Entry 7ULI (X-ray diffraction, 1.90 A resolution); this record covers chain AAA.

[Chain AAA]
Molecule: 3-hydroxy-3-methylglutaryl-coenzyme A reductase 1
Source organism: Arabidopsis thaliana
Notes: EC 1.1.1.34
UniProt: P14891 (HMDH1_ARATH); residues 1-592 here = UniProt positions 1-592
Chain sequence (592 residues; each row starts with the number of its first residue):
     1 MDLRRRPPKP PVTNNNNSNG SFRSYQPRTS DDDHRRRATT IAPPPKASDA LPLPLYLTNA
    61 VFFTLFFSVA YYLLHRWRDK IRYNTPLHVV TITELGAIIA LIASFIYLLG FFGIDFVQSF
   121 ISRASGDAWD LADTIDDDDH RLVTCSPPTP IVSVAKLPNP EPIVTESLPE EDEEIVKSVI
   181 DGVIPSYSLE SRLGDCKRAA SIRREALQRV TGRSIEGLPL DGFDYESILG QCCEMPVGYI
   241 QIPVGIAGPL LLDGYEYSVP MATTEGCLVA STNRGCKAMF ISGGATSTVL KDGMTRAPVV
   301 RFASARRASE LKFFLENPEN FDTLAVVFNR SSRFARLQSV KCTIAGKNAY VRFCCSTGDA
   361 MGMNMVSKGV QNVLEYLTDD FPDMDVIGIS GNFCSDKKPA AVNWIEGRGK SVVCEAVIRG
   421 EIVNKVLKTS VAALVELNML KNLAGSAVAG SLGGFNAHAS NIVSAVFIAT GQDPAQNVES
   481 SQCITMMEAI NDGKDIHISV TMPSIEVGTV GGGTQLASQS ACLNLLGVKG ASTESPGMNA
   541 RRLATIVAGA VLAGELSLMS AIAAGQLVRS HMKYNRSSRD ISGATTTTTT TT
Unresolved in the structure: 1-176, 183, 187-188, 192, 194-195, 228-234, 567-592
From the paper describing this entry:
  - conformationally variable residues (loop rearrangement, side-chain flip): Glu265, Cys267
  - catalytic residues: Glu265, Lys397, Asn461, Asp473 (proposed by the authors, not directly observed)
  - self-association interface (contacts with another copy of this molecule); pairs are residue here / residue on that copy: Lys397-Asn461 (hydrogen bond)
  - contacts within the chain: Lys397-Asp473 (hydrogen bond)
  - specificity-determining residues: Ile389, Ile562
  - mutagenesis - L558T (>20-fold): decreased binding to rosuvastatin
  - mutagenesis - L558T: decreased catalytic activity
  - mutagenesis - L558T: increased growth in response to rosuvastatin

[In short]
The paper reports catalytic residues Glu265, Lys397 and Asn461 among others; L558T reduces binding to
rosuvastatin.
Chain AAA is 3-hydroxy-3-methylglutaryl-coenzyme A reductase 1 (Arabidopsis thaliana); the structure, Apo
HMG-CoA Reductase from Arabidopsis thaliana (HMG1), was determined by X-ray diffraction (same publication as
8ECG).
